7W9S - chains A and B of the 3 polymer chains in the assembly; structure by X-ray diffraction, 2.53 A resolution.

# Chain A
Name: Genome polyprotein
From: Enterovirus A71
Notes: EC 3.4.22.29, 3.6.1.15, 3.4.22.28, 2.7.7.48
Reference sequence: E5RPG3 (E5RPG3_HE71); residues 1-462 here correspond to UniProt positions 1732-2193 (UniProt number = residue number + 1731)
Chain sequence (468 residues; numbered 1 to 468; the number before each row is that of its first residue):
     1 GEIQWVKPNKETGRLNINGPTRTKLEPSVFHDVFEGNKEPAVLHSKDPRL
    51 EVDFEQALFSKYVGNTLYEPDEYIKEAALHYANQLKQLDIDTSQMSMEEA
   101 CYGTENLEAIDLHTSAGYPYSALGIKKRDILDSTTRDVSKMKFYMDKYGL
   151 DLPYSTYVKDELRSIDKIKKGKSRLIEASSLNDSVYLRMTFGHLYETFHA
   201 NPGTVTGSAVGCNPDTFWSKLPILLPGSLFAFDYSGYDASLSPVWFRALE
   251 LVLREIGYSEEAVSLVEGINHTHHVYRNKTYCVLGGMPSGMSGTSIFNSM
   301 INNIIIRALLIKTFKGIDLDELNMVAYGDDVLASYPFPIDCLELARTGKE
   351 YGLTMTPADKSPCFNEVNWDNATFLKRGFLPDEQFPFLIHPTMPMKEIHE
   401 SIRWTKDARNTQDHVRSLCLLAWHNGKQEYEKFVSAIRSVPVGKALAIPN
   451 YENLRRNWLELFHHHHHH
Not modelled in the structure: 464-468
Sequence notes: engineered mutation Met-291 (Cys2022 in E5RPG3); expression tag (463-468)
Bound ions: Mg2+ site 1: Asp-233, Asp-329, Asp-330 (together with CTP) (shared with 1 residue of chain C); Mg2+ site 2: Asp-233, Tyr-234, Asp-329 (together with CTP); Zn2+: His-271, His-273, Cys-282, Glu-343
Residues lining bound ligands: CTP (cytidine-5'-triphosphate): Arg-163, Lys-167, Arg-174, Asp-233, Tyr-234, Ser-235, Gly-236, Tyr-237, Asp-238, Ser-289, Thr-294, Asn-298, Asp-329, Lys-360
From the paper describing this entry:
  - binding site for CTP: Arg-174, Lys-360
  - catalytic residues: Arg-174, Lys-360 (proposed by the authors, not directly observed)
  - mutagenesis - R174A (2700-fold), R174K, K360A, K360R: decreased catalytic activity on CTP
  - mutagenesis - R174A (Kd 979 uM), R174K (Kd 217 uM): decreased binding to CTP
  - mutagenesis - K360A (Kd 51.3 uM), K360R (Kd 10.0 uM): unchanged binding to CTP
  - binding site for the 35-nt RNA strand (chain B): Thr-114, Ser-115

# Chain B
Molecule: 35-nt RNA strand
Sequence (35 nucleotides; row label = number of the first residue in the row):
   581 GGGAGAUGAAAGUCUCCAGGUCUCUCUCGUCGAAA
Not modelled in the structure: 581-598, 611-615

# Chain A / chain B interface
Pairs across the interface - 40 pairs, chain A then chain B:
  Pro-20(A) with G599(B), base contact
  Arg-22(A) with G599(B), hydrogen bond to the base
  Glu-108(A) with U603(B), hydrogen bond to the phosphate
  Thr-114(A) with G600(B), phosphate contact; U601(B), hydrogen bond to the phosphate
  Ser-115(A) with G599(B), hydrogen bond to the phosphate; G600(B), hydrogen bond to the phosphate
  Ser-121(A) with G599(B), hydrogen bond to the phosphate
  Tyr-157(A) with G599(B), hydrogen bond to the phosphate
  Lys-159(A) with G600(B), base contact
  Asp-160(A) with G599(B), base contact
  Ile-176(A) with G600(B), base contact
  Glu-177(A) with G600(B), sugar contact
  Ala-178(A) with G600(B), sugar contact
  Ser-179(A) with G600(B), hydrogen bond to the sugar
  Arg-188(A) with C602(B), salt bridge to the phosphate
  His-199(A) with C602(B), phosphate contact; U603(B), salt bridge to the phosphate
  Val-210(A) with C602(B), sugar contact; U603(B), sugar contact
  Gly-211(A) with U603(B), hydrogen bond to the sugar; C604(B), sugar contact
  Cys-212(A) with U603(B), sugar contact; C604(B), sugar contact
  Asn-213(A) with C604(B), hydrogen bond to the sugar; U605(B), hydrogen bond to the phosphate
  Pro-214(A) with C604(B), sugar contact
  Ser-289(A) with G600(B), base contact
  Gly-290(A) with G600(B), hydrogen bond to the sugar; U601(B), sugar contact
  Met-291(A) with U601(B), hydrogen bond to the sugar
  Ser-292(A) with U601(B), sugar contact; C602(B), phosphate contact
  Gly-293(A) with U601(B), hydrogen bond to the sugar
  Thr-294(A) with U601(B), sugar contact
  Tyr-327(A) with U603(B), sugar contact
  Arg-416(A) with C606(B), hydrogen bond to the sugar; U607(B), salt bridge to the phosphate
  Leu-420(A) with U605(B), sugar contact; C606(B), sugar contact
Other interface residues (no listed pair), chain A (36 interface residues in all): Leu-43, Leu-107, Asp-111, Ser-184, Ser-295, Ile-296, Asp-413

# Overview
The interface between chain A and chain B involves 36 residues on one side and 9 on the other, with 15
hydrogen bonds and 3 salt bridges. Polar pairs include Arg-22(A)/G599(B), Ser-179(A)/G600(B) and
Gly-211(A)/U603(B). From the paper: catalytic residues Arg-174(A) and Lys-360(A); R174A, R174K and K360A of
chain A, among others, reduce catalytic activity on CTP.
Chain A is Genome polyprotein (Enterovirus A71) and chain B is a 35-nt RNA strand; the structure, Crystal
structure of the enterovirus 71 polymerase elongation complex (C1S3 form), was determined by X-ray
diffraction.
